Entry 4FYO (X-ray diffraction, 1.40 A resolution); this record covers chain A.

[Chain A]
Protein: Tyrosine-protein kinase SYK
Source organism: Homo sapiens
Notes: EC 2.7.10.2; fragment: residues 356-635, protein kinase domain
UniProt: P43405 (KSYK_HUMAN); residues 356-635 here = UniProt positions 356-635
Amino-acid sequence (291 residues; row label = number of the first residue in the row):
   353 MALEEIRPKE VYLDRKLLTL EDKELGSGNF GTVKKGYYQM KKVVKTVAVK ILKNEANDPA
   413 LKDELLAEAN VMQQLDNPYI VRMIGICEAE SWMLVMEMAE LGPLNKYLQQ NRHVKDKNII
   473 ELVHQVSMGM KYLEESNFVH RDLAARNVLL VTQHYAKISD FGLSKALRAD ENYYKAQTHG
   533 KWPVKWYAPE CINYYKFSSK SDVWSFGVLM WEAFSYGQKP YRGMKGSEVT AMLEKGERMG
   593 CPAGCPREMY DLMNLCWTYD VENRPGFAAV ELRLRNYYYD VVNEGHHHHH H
Not modelled in the structure: 353-362, 405-410, 529-532, 640-643
Differences from the reference sequence: expression tag (353-355, 636-643)
UniProt features mapped onto this chain:
  - active site: Asp494 (Proton acceptor)
  - binding site (ATP): Leu377 to Val385, Lys402
  - modified residue: Tyr364 (Phosphotyrosine), Ser379 (Phosphoserine), Thr384 (Phosphothreonine), Tyr484 (Phosphotyrosine), Tyr507 (Phosphotyrosine), Tyr525 (Phosphotyrosine), Tyr526 (Phosphotyrosine), Thr530 (Phosphothreonine), Tyr546 (Phosphotyrosine), Ser579 (Phosphoserine), Thr582 (Phosphothreonine), Tyr629 (Phosphotyrosine), Tyr630 (Phosphotyrosine), Tyr631 (Phosphotyrosine)
  - natural variant: Met450 (M450I: In IMD82), Ser550 (S550F: In IMD82; S550Y: In IMD82)
  - mutagenesis: Tyr630 (Y630F: Loss of interaction with BLNK)
Residues lining bound ligands: 0VF (4-{[(3S)-1-{7-[(3,4-dimethoxyphenyl)amino][1,3]thiazolo[5,4-d]pyrimidin-5-yl}pyrrolidin-3-yl]carbamoyl}benzoic acid): Leu377, Gly378, Ser379, Gly380, Val385, Ala400, Val433, Met448, Glu449, Met450, Ala451, Glu452, Leu453, Gly454, Pro455, Asn457, Lys458, Arg498, Leu501, Asp512

[In short]
Bound to chain A: compound 0VF. UniProt lists active-site residue Asp494, 10 ATP-binding residues and one
mutagenesis site.
Chain A is Tyrosine-protein kinase SYK (Homo sapiens); the structure, Crystal structure of spleen tyrosine
kinase complexed with
N-{(S)-1-[7-(3,4-Dimethoxy-phenylamino)-thiazolo[5,4-d]pyrimidin-5-yl]-pyrrolidin-3-yl}-terephthalamic acid,
was determined by X-ray diffraction (same publication as 4FYN and 4FZ6).
